3G2I - chain A; structure by X-ray diffraction, 2.00 A resolution.

# Chain A
Molecule: Glycogen phosphorylase, muscle form
Organism: Oryctolagus cuniculus
Notes: EC 2.4.1.1
UniProtKB: P00489 (PYGM_RABIT); residues 1-842 here correspond to UniProt positions 2-843 (UniProt number = residue number + 1)
Amino-acid sequence (842 residues; numbered 1 to 842; the number before each row is that of its first residue):
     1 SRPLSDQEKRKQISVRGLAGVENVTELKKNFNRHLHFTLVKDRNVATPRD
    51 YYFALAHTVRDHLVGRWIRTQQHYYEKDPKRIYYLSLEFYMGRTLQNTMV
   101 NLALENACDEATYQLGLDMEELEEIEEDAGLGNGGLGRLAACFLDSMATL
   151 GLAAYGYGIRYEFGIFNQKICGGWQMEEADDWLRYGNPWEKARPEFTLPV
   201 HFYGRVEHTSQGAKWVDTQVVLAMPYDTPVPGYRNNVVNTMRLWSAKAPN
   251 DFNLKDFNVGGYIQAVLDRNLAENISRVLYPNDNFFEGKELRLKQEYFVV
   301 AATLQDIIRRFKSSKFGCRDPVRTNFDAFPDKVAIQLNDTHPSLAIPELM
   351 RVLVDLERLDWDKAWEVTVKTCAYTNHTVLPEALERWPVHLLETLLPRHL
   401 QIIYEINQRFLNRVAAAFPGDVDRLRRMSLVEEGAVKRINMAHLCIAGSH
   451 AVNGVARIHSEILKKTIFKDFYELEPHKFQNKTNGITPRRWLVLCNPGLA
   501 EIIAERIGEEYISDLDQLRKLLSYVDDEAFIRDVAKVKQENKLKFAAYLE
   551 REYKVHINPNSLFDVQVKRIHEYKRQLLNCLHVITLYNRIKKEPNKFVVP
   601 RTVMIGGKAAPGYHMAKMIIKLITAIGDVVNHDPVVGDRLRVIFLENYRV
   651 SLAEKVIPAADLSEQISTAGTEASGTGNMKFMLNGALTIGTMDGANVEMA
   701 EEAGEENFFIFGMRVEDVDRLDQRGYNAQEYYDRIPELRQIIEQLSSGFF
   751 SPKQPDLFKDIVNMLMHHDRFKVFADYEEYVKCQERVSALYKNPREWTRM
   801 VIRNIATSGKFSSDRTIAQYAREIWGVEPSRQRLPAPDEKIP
Disordered / not traced: 1-11, 255-260, 315-323, 837-842
Modified positions: K680 ((2S)-2-amino-6-[[3-hydroxy-2-methyl-5-(phosphonooxymethyl)pyridin-4-yl]methylideneamino]hexanoic acid; LLP)
Ligand contacts: RUG (1-beta-D-glucopyranosyl-4-(hydroxymethyl)-1H-1,2,3-triazole): G135, L136, L139, D283, N284, D339, H341, H377, T378, A383, V455, N484, Y573, E672, A673, S674, G675, T676
Curated features (UniProtKB/Swiss-Prot):
  - binding site (AMP): D42, Y75, R309 to C318
  - site: C108 (Involved in the association of subunits), C142 (Involved in the association of subunits), Y155 (Can be labeled by an AMP analog)
  - modified residue: S1 (N-acetylserine), S14 (Phosphoserine), Y203 (Phosphotyrosine), Y226 (Phosphotyrosine), S429 (Phosphoserine), Y472 (Phosphotyrosine), S513 (Phosphoserine), K680 (N6-(pyridoxal phosphate)lysine), S746 (Phosphoserine), S747 (Phosphoserine)

# In short
Ligands of chain A: compound RUG. From UniProt: 12 AMP-binding residues.
Chain A is Glycogen phosphorylase, muscle form (Oryctolagus cuniculus); the structure, Crystal structure of
1-(beta-D-glucopyranosyl)-4-substituted-1,2,3-triazole, was determined by X-ray diffraction together with
3G2H, 3G2J, 3G2K, 3G2L and 3G2N from the same study.
